PDB entry 8EUP | electron microscopy, 3.10 A resolution | chains 1 and L of the 40 polymer chains in the assembly

Chain 1:
Molecule: 3497-nt RNA strand
Organism: Schizosaccharomyces pombe
Sequence (3497 nucleotides; row label = number of the first residue in the row):
     1 AUUUGACCUC AAAUCAGGUA GGACUACGCG CUGAACUUAA GCAUAUCAAU AAGCGCAGGA
    61 AAAGAAAAUA ACCAUGAUUC CCUCAGUAAC GGCGAGUGAA GCGGGAAAAG CUCAAAUUUG
   121 AAAUCUGGCA ACAUUUCUUU UGUUGUCCGA GUUGUAAUUU CAAGAAGCUG CUUUGAGUGU
   181 AGACGAUCGG UCUAAGUUCC UUGGAACAGG ACGUCAGAGA GGGUGAGAAC CCCGUCUUUG
   241 GUCGAUUGGA UAUGCCAUAU AAAGCGCUUU CGAAGAGUCG AGUUGUUUGG GAAUGCAGCU
   301 CUAAAUGGGU GGUAAAUUUC AUCUAAAGCU AAAUAUUGGC GAGAGACCGA UAGCGAACAA
   361 GUAGAGUGAU CGAAAGAUGA AAAGAACUUU GAAAAGAGAG UUAAAUAGUA CGUGAAAUUG
   421 CUGAAAGGGA AGCAUUGGAA AUCAGUCUUA CCUGGGUGAG AUCAGUAGUC UCUUCGCGAG
   481 ACUAUGCACU CUGAACCUGU GGUAGGUCAG CAUCAGUUUU CGGGGGCGGA AAAAGAAUAA
   541 GGGAAGGUGG CUUUCCGGGU UCUGCCUGGG GAGUGUUUAU AGCCCUUGUU GUAAUACGUC
   601 CACUGGGGAC UGAGGACUGC GGCUUCGUGC CAAGGAUGCU GACAUAAUGG UUUUCAAUGG
   661 CCCGUCUUGA AACACGGACC AAGGAGUCUA GCAUCUAUGC GAGUGUUUGG GUGAUGAAAA
   721 CCCAUCCGCG AAAUGAAAGU GAAUGCAGGU GGGAACGCCC UUGUGGCGUG CACCAUCGAC
   781 CGACCCGGAA GUUUGUCAAU GGAAGGGUUU GAGUAAGAGC AUAGCUGUUG GGACCCGAAA
   841 GAUGGUGAAC UAUGCCUGAA UAGGGUGAAG CCAGAGGAAA CUCUGGUGGA GGCUCGUAGA
   901 GAUUCUGACG UGCAAAUCGA UCUUCAAAUU UGGGUAUAGG GGCGAAAGAC UAAUCGAACC
   961 AUCUAGUAGC UGGUUCCUGC CGAAGUUUCC CUCAGGAUAG CAGAAACUCA GAUCAGUUUU
  1021 AUGAGGUAAA GCGAAUGAUU AGAGGUCUUG GGGAAGGAAU UUCCUCAACC UAUUCUCAAA
  1081 CUUUAAAUAU GUAAGACGCC CUUGUCGCUU AAUUGGACGU GGGCCAUCGA AUGAGAGUUU
  1141 CUAGUGGGCC AUUUUUGGUA AGCAGAACUG GCGAUGCGGG AUGAACCGAA CGUGAGGUUA
  1201 AGGUGCCGGA AUGUACGCUC AUCAGACACC AGAAAAGGUG UUAGUUCAUC UAGACAGCAG
  1261 GACGGUGGCC AUGGAAGUCG GAAUCCGCUA AGGAGUGUGU AACAACUCAC CUGCCGAAUG
  1321 AACUAGCCCU GAAAAUGGAU GGCGCUUAAG CGUACUACCC AUACCUCACC GUCUGGGUUA
  1381 GCUUUGAGAA GCUCAGACGA GUAGGCAGGC GUGGAGGUUU GUGACGAAGC CUUGGGCGUG
  1441 AGCCUGGGUC GAACAGCCUC UAGUGCAGAU CUUGGUGGAA GUAGCAAAUA UUCAAAUGAG
  1501 AACUUUGAAG ACUGAAGUGG GGAAAGGUUC CAUGUGAACA GCAGUUGGAC AUGGGUUAGU
  1561 CGAUCCUAAG AGAUAGGGAA GCUCCGUAUG AAAGUUGCAC GAUUUUUCGU GCCUCCUAUC
  1621 GAAAGGGAAU CCGGUUAAUA UUCCGGAACC AGAAGGUGGA AUCAACACGG CAACGUAAAU
  1681 GAAGUUGGAG ACGUCGGCGG GAGCCCUGGG AAGAGUUCUC UUUUCUUUUU AACAAACCAU
  1741 UGAACUACCC UGAAAUCGGU UUAUCCGGAG CUAGGGUAUG GUGUUUGGAA GAGUUCAGCG
  1801 CCUCAUGCUG AAUCCGGUGC GCUCUCGACG GCCCUUGAAA AUCCAACGGA AGAAUGGACC
  1861 UUCGGGUCCU UGUUUUCACA UCUGGUCGUA CUCAUAACCG CAGCAGGUCU CCAAGGUGAA
  1921 CAGCCUCUAG UUGAUAGAAC AAUGUAGAUA AGGGAAGUCG GCAAAAUGGA UCCGUAACUU
  1981 CGGGAUAAGG AUUGGCUCUA AGGGUUGGGU ACGUUGGGCC UUGGAACCUG AACGGUUGCU
  2041 GGACUGAGCG UGGACCGAUG UCUUUUCUCG CCUUUCGGGG UGAGAAGGGA UGUUGGACCU
  2101 GCUUGGACCU UGGCGGCCGG GAAGUCCUUG GUCGGGCUUU UCUCCUUCUC GGGGAUUAUG
  2161 CUCUUACUGG CGUACGUUUA ACAACCAACU UAGAACUGGU ACGGACAAGG GGAAUCUGAC
  2221 UGUCUAAUUA AAACAUAGCA UUGCGAUGGC CAGAAAGUGG UGUUGACGCA AUGUGAUUUC
  2281 UGCCCAGUGC UCUGAAUGUC AAAGUGAAGA AAUUCAACCA AGCGCGGGUA AACGGCGGGA
  2341 GUAACUAUGA CUCUCUUAAG GUAGCCAAAU GCCUCGUCAU CUAACUAGUG ACGCGCAUGA
  2401 AUGGAUUAAC GAGAUUCCCA CUGUCCCUAU CUACUAUCUA GCGAAACCAC AGCCUGGGGA
  2461 ACGGGCCAGG CAAAAUCAGC GGGGAAAGAA GACCCUGUUG AGCUUGACUC UAGUUUGACA
  2521 UUGUGAAGAG ACAUAGAGGG UGUAGGAUAA GUGGGAGUAU GUUUCGGCAU ACGCCGGUGA
  2581 AAUACCACUA CCUUUAUCGU UUCUUUACUU AAUCAAUGAA GCGGAAUUGG GAUUUAUUUC
  2641 CCAUAUUCUA GCGUUAAAGU UUCUUCGCGA ACUGAUCCGC GUUGAUGACA UUGUCAGGUG
  2701 GGGAGUUUGG CUGGGGCGGC ACAUCUGUUA AAAGAUAACG CAGGUGUCCU AAGGGGGACU
  2761 CAUCGAGAAC AGAAAUCUCG AGUAGAAUAA AAGGGUAAAA GUCCCCUUGA UUUUGAUUUU
  2821 CAGUGUGAAU ACAAACCAUG AAAGUGUGGC CUAUCGAUCC UUUGUUCCCU CGAAAUUUGA
  2881 GGACAGAGGU GCCAGAAAAG UUACCACAGG GAUAACUGGC UUGUGGCAGC CAAGCGUUCA
  2941 UAGCGACGUU GCUUUUUGAU UCUUCGAUGU CGGCUCUUCC UAUCAUACCG AAGCAGAAUU
  3001 CGGUAAGCGU UGGAUUGUUC ACCCACUAAU AGGGAACGUG AGCUGGGUUU AGACCGUCGU
  3061 GAGACAGGUU AGUUUUACCC UACUGAUGAA GUGUCGUCGC AAUGGUAAUU CAACUUAGUA
  3121 CGAGAGGAAC CGUUGAUUCA GAUCAUUGGU AUUUGCGGCU GCCUGACAAG GCAAUGCCGC
  3181 GGAGCUAUCA UCUGCCGGAU AACGGCUGAA CGCCUCUAAG CCAGAAUCCG UGCCAGAAAG
  3241 CGACGAUUUU UUGGUCCGCA UGAUUUAUAU GUAUAAAAAU AGAGGUAGGA CUUGUUCCUA
  3301 CUCUCCUGUA UCGUAGAAGA UGGGCGAUGG UUGAUGAAAC GGAAGUGUUU UAUUGACUUG
  3361 UCCAUGAAAU UCCAUUGAAA UCUUGUGCGG AAUCGAAUCC AUUGCAUACG ACUUUAAUGU
  3421 GGAACGGGGU AUUGUAAGCA GUAGAGUAGC CUUGUUGUUA CGAUCUGCUG AGAUUAAGCC
  3481 UUUGUUCCCA AGAUUUG
Not modelled in the structure: 1-2, 37-47, 92-95, 288-293, 313-318, 474-476, 552-573, 625-627, 733-747, 780-815, 848-956, 991-994, 1024-1089, 1095-1129, 1227-1234, 1250-1317, 1332-1340, 1486-1934, 1939-2436, 2474-3093, 3159-3176, 3249-3268, 3290-3297, 3376-3394, 3435-3470

Chain L:
Protein: 60S ribosomal protein L13
Organism: Schizosaccharomyces pombe
UniProtKB: O74175 (RL13_SCHPO); residue numbers follow UniProt; this construct covers 1-208
Amino-acid sequence (208 residues; each row starts with the number of its first residue):
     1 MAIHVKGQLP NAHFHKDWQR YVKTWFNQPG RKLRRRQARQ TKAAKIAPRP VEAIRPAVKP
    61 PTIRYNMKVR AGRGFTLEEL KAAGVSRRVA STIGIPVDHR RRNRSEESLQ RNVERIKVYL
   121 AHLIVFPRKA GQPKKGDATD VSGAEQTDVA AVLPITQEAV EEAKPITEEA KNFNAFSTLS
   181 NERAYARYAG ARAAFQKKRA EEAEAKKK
Not modelled in the structure: 1-20, 137-208
UniProt features mapped onto this chain:
  - modified residue (Phosphoserine): Ser177, Ser180

Chain 1 / chain L interface:
Contacting residue pairs - 108 pairs, chain 1 then chain L:
  A65(1) - Arg73(L)  base contact
  A65(1) - Arg100(L)  hydrogen bond to the phosphate
  A66(1) - His99(L)  salt bridge to the phosphate
  A66(1) - Arg100(L)  salt bridge to the phosphate
  A70(1) - Pro61(L)  sugar contact
  C72(1) - Pro61(L)  base contact
  C72(1) - Ile63(L)  sugar contact
  C72(1) - Asn66(L)  sugar contact
  C73(1) - Lys59(L)  sugar contact
  C73(1) - Asn66(L)  base contact
  C73(1) - Met67(L)  base contact
  C73(1) - Glu107(L)  base contact
  A74(1) - Lys59(L)  hydrogen bond to the sugar
  A74(1) - Pro60(L)  sugar contact
  A74(1) - Pro61(L)  base contact
  A74(1) - Arg104(L)  hydrogen bond to the base
  A74(1) - Ser105(L)  hydrogen bond to the phosphate
  A74(1) - Ser108(L)  hydrogen bond to the phosphate
  U75(1) - Val58(L)  sugar contact
  U75(1) - Lys59(L)  sugar contact
  U75(1) - Pro61(L)  sugar contact
  U75(1) - Arg70(L)  hydrogen bond to the phosphate
  U75(1) - Arg101(L)  phosphate contact
  U75(1) - Arg102(L)  phosphate contact
  U75(1) - Arg104(L)  salt bridge to the phosphate
  G76(1) - Arg70(L)  salt bridge to the phosphate
  G76(1) - Gly72(L)  phosphate contact
  G76(1) - Arg73(L)  phosphate contact
  G76(1) - Asp98(L)  hydrogen bond to the sugar
  G76(1) - Arg100(L)  hydrogen bond to the sugar
  G76(1) - Arg101(L)  phosphate contact
  G76(1) - Arg102(L)  hydrogen bond to the base
  A77(1) - Arg73(L)  salt bridge to the phosphate
  A77(1) - Arg100(L)  hydrogen bond to the sugar
  C81(1) - Trp25(L)  sugar contact
  C82(1) - Trp25(L)  phosphate contact
  C102(1) - Pro61(L)  phosphate contact
  C102(1) - Thr62(L)  sugar contact
  C102(1) - Tyr65(L)  sugar contact
  G103(1) - Pro60(L)  phosphate contact
  G103(1) - Pro61(L)  phosphate contact
  G103(1) - Tyr65(L)  sugar contact
  G103(1) - Arg70(L)  salt bridge to the phosphate
  G104(1) - Lys68(L)  salt bridge to the phosphate
  G104(1) - Arg70(L)  phosphate contact
  A106(1) - Arg35(L)  hydrogen bond to the sugar
  A106(1) - Arg39(L)  hydrogen bond to the phosphate
  A107(1) - Arg39(L)  salt bridge to the phosphate
  A108(1) - Lys42(L)  salt bridge to the phosphate
  A108(1) - Arg55(L)  base contact
  A108(1) - Arg73(L)  base contact
  A109(1) - Arg73(L)  phosphate contact
  G110(1) - Arg73(L)  salt bridge to the phosphate
  A162(1) - Leu77(L)  phosphate contact
  A162(1) - Arg87(L)  base contact
  A162(1) - His99(L)  stacking on the base
  A163(1) - Leu77(L)  phosphate contact
  U174(1) - Arg128(L)  salt bridge to the phosphate
  U174(1) - Ala130(L)  phosphate contact
  U174(1) - Gly131(L)  hydrogen bond to the sugar
  G175(1) - Arg128(L)  salt bridge to the phosphate
  G175(1) - Lys129(L)  phosphate contact
  G175(1) - Ala130(L)  phosphate contact
  G175(1) - Gly131(L)  hydrogen bond to the phosphate
  U251(1) - Lys129(L)  salt bridge to the phosphate
  A252(1) - Lys129(L)  phosphate contact
  A257(1) - Gly131(L)  base contact
  A257(1) - Gln132(L)  hydrogen bond to the base
  A257(1) - Pro133(L)  base contact
  A257(1) - Lys134(L)  hydrogen bond to the base
  U258(1) - Pro133(L)  phosphate contact
  A259(1) - Pro133(L)  base contact
  A259(1) - Lys135(L)  sugar contact
  A259(1) - Gly136(L)  phosphate contact
  U260(1) - Gly136(L)  phosphate contact
  G264(1) - Ser86(L)  sugar contact
  C265(1) - Lys81(L)  hydrogen bond to the phosphate
  G266(1) - Lys81(L)  phosphate contact
  U322(1) - Arg104(L)  salt bridge to the phosphate
  C323(1) - Arg102(L)  salt bridge to the phosphate
  A333(1) - Arg35(L)  phosphate contact
  U334(1) - Arg31(L)  salt bridge to the phosphate
  U334(1) - Arg35(L)  salt bridge to the phosphate
  A335(1) - Lys23(L)  salt bridge to the phosphate
  A335(1) - Arg31(L)  salt bridge to the phosphate
  U707(1) - Gln28(L)  phosphate contact
  U708(1) - Trp25(L)  phosphate contact
  U708(1) - Gln28(L)  sugar contact
  G709(1) - Gln28(L)  hydrogen bond to the phosphate
  G709(1) - Arg31(L)  phosphate contact
  G709(1) - Arg35(L)  salt bridge to the phosphate
  G710(1) - Lys32(L)  salt bridge to the phosphate
  G710(1) - Arg35(L)  phosphate contact
  G710(1) - Arg39(L)  salt bridge to the phosphate
  G711(1) - Lys32(L)  base contact
  G711(1) - Arg36(L)  salt bridge to the phosphate
  G711(1) - Arg39(L)  salt bridge to the phosphate
  U712(1) - Lys32(L)  base contact
  U712(1) - Arg36(L)  salt bridge to the phosphate
  A718(1) - Phe26(L)  base contact
  A718(1) - Pro29(L)  phosphate contact
  A719(1) - Pro29(L)  phosphate contact
  U725(1) - Lys68(L)  sugar contact
  C726(1) - Tyr65(L)  phosphate contact
  C726(1) - Lys68(L)  phosphate contact
  C727(1) - Arg64(L)  salt bridge to the phosphate
  C727(1) - Tyr65(L)  hydrogen bond to the phosphate
  G728(1) - Arg64(L)  salt bridge to the phosphate
Interface residues without a listed pair, chain 1 (54 interface residues in all): G164, G249, A261, G713, A717
Interface residues without a listed pair, chain L (54 interface residues in all): Leu33, Lys45, Glu52, Ala71, Arg88, Val97

In short:
Chain 1 and chain L each contribute 54 residues to their interface, with 19 hydrogen bonds, 27 salt bridges
and 1 aromatic stacking contact. Polar pairs include A74(1)-Arg104(L), G76(1)-Arg102(L) and A257(1)-Gln132(L).
Chain 1 is a 3497-nt RNA strand and chain L is 60S ribosomal protein L13, both from Schizosaccharomyces pombe;
the structure, Ytm1 associated 60S nascent ribosome State 1A, was determined by electron microscopy together
with 8ESQ, 8ESR, 8ETC, 8ETG, 8ETH, 8ETI and 3 further entries from the same study.
